6SEG - chains D and I of the 10 polymer chains in the assembly; structure by electron microscopy, 3.10 A resolution.

# Chain D
Protein: Histone H2B type 1-C/E/F/G/I
Source organism: Homo sapiens
UniProtKB: P62807 (H2B1C_HUMAN); residues 0-125 here correspond to UniProt positions 1-126 (UniProt number = residue number + 1)
Amino-acid sequence (126 residues; each row starts with the number of its first residue; numbering starts at 0):
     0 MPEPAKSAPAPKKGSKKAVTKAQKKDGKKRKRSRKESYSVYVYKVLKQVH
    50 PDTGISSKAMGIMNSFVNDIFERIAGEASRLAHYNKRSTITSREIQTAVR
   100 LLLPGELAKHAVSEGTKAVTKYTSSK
Not modelled in the structure: 0-32, 125
Swiss-Prot annotation at these positions:
  - modified residue: Pro1 (N-acetylproline), Glu2 (ADP-ribosyl glutamic acid), Lys5 (N6-(2-hydroxyisobutyryl)lysine), Ser6 (ADP-ribosylserine), Lys11 (N6-(beta-hydroxybutyryl)lysine), Lys12 (N6-(2-hydroxyisobutyryl)lysine), Ser14 (Phosphoserine), Lys15 (N6-acetyllysine), Lys16 (N6-(beta-hydroxybutyryl)lysine), Lys20 (N6-(2-hydroxyisobutyryl)lysine), Lys23 (N6-(2-hydroxyisobutyryl)lysine), Lys24 (N6-(2-hydroxyisobutyryl)lysine), Lys34 (N6-(2-hydroxyisobutyryl)lysine), Glu35 (PolyADP-ribosyl glutamic acid), Ser36 (Phosphoserine), Lys43 (N6-(2-hydroxyisobutyryl)lysine), Lys46 (N6-(2-hydroxyisobutyryl)lysine), Lys57 (N6,N6-dimethyllysine), Arg79 (Dimethylated arginine), Lys85 (N6,N6,N6-trimethyllysine) and 6 more in UniProt
  - glycosylation: Ser112 (O-linked (GlcNAc) serine)
  - cross-link (Glycyl lysine isopeptide (Lys-Gly)): Lys5 (interchain with G-Cter in SUMO2), Lys20 (interchain with G-Cter in SUMO2), Lys34 (interchain with G-Cter in ubiquitin), Lys120 (interchain with G-Cter in ubiquitin)

# Chain I
Molecule: 145-nt DNA strand
Source organism: synthetic construct
Sequence (145 nucleotides; each row starts with the number of its first residue; numbers below 1 keep their minus sign (DA-72 is residue -72)):
   -72 ATCAGAATCCCGGTGCCGAGGCCGCTCAATTGGTCGTAGACAGCTCTAGC
   -22 ACCGCTTAAACGCACGTACGCGCTGTCCCCCGCGTTTTAACCGCCAAGGG
    28 GATTACTCCCTAGTCTCCAGGCACGTGTCAGATATATACATCGAT

# Interface between chain D and chain I
Residue-residue contacts (13; chain D residue first):
  Arg33(D) - DT-47(I)  base contact
  Arg33(D) - DC-46(I)  hydrogen bond to the sugar
  Tyr42(D) - DG-53(I)  hydrogen bond to the phosphate
  Gly53(D) - DG-53(I)  phosphate contact
  Ile54(D) - DA-54(I)  sugar contact
  Ile54(D) - DG-53(I)  phosphate contact
  Ser55(D) - DA-54(I)  phosphate contact
  Ser56(D) - DA-54(I)  hydrogen bond to the phosphate
  Arg86(D) - DG-34(I)  sugar contact
  Arg86(D) - DA-33(I)  salt bridge to the phosphate
  Ser87(D) - DG-34(I)  hydrogen bond to the phosphate
  Thr88(D) - DA-35(I)  phosphate contact
  Thr88(D) - DG-34(I)  hydrogen bond to the phosphate
Also at the interface, not in a pair above, chain D (10 interface residues in all): Lys85
Also at the interface, not in a pair above, chain I (8 interface residues in all): DG-52

# Overview
10 residues of chain D and 8 residues of chain I are in contact, with 5 hydrogen bonds and 1 salt bridge.
Polar pairs include Arg33(D)-DC-46(I), Tyr42(D)-DG-53(I) and Ser56(D)-DA-54(I).
Here chain D is Histone H2B type 1-C/E/F/G/I (Homo sapiens) and chain I is a 145-nt DNA strand (synthetic
construct). Entry 6SEG (Class1: CENP-A nucleosome in complex with CENP-C central region) was determined by
electron microscopy (same publication as 6SE0, 6SE6, 6SEE and 6SEF).
